9MU5 - chains b and T of the 8 polymer chains in the assembly; structure by electron microscopy, 6.30 A resolution (low resolution: residue-level contacts below are approximate; hydrogen-bond / salt-bridge calls are withheld).

# Chain b
Name: Histone H4
Source organism: Drosophila melanogaster
UniProtKB: P84040 (H4_DROME); residues 24-103 here = UniProt positions 24-103
Sequence (80 residues; numbered 24 to 103; the number before each row is that of its first residue):
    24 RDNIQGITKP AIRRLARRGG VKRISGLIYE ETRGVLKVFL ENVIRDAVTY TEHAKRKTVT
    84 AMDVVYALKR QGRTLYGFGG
Curated features (UniProtKB/Swiss-Prot):
  - modified residue: Lys32 (N6-succinyllysine), Lys78 (N6-succinyllysine), Lys80 (N6-succinyllysine), Thr81 (Phosphothreonine), Thr83 (Phosphothreonine), Lys92 (N6-succinyllysine)

# Chain T
Molecule: 133-nt DNA strand
Source organism: Drosophila melanogaster
Sequence (133 nucleotides; numbered -84 to 48; the number before each row is that of its first residue; numbers below 1 keep their minus sign (DA-84 is residue -84)):
   -84 ATATATATAT ATATAAGAAT CCCGGTGCCG AGGCCGCTCA ATTGGTCGTA GACAGCTCTA
   -24 GCACCGCTTA AACGCACGTA CGCGCTGTCC CCCGCGTTTT AACCGCCAAG GGGATTACTC
    36 CCTAGTCTCC AGG

# How chain b and chain T interact
Pairs across the interface - 13 pairs, chain b then chain T:
  Arg36(b) with DC8(T)
  Lys45(b) with DC8(T)
  Arg46(b) with DC7(T); DC8(T)
  Ile47(b) with DC7(T); DC8(T)
  Ser48(b) with DC7(T)
  Gly49(b) with DC7(T)
  Arg79(b) with DG28(T)
  Lys80(b) with DG26(T); DG27(T)
  Thr81(b) with DG27(T); DG28(T)
Also at the interface, not in a pair above, chain b (10 interface residues in all): Arg40

# Summary
Chain b and chain T form an interface of 10 and 5 residues respectively.
Chain b is Histone H4 and chain T is a 133-nt DNA strand, both from Drosophila melanogaster; the structure,
Structure of a native Drosophila melanogaster hexameric nucleosome, was determined by electron microscopy.
